PDB entry 5AHY | X-ray diffraction, 2.15 A resolution | chain A

[Chain A]
Molecule: Halorhodopsin
Source organism: Halobacterium salinarum
UniProt: B0R2U4 (BACH_HALS3); residue numbers follow UniProt; this construct covers 20-274
Chain sequence (261 residues; numbered 20 to 280; the number before each row is that of its first residue):
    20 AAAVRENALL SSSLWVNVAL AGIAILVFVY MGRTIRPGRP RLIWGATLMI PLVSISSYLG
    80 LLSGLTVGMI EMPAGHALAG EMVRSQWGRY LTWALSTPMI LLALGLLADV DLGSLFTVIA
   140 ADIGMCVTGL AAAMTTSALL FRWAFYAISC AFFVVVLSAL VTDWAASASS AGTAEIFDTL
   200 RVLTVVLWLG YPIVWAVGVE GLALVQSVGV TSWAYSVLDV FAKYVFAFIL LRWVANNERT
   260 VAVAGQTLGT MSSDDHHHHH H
Not modelled in the structure: 262-280
Construct notes: expression tag (275-280)
Glycans and other covalent adducts: retinal (RET) linked to Lys242
Small-molecule neighbours: retinal (RET): Tyr109, Trp112, Ser115, Thr116, Ile119, Met144, Gly148, Tyr165, Ser168, Cys169, Phe172, Trp207, Tyr210, Pro211, Trp214, Asp238, Ala241
UniProt features mapped onto this chain:
  - binding site (chloride): Gln105, Thr111, Ser115
  - modified residue: Lys242 (N6-(retinylidene)lysine)

[Overview]
Covalently linked retinal: at Lys242. UniProt lists 3 chloride-binding residues.
Chain A is Halorhodopsin (Halobacterium salinarum); the structure, Halorhodopsin from Halobacterium salinarum
in a new rhombohedral crystal form, was determined by X-ray diffraction (same publication as 5AHZ).
